1F8V - chains D and B of the 7 polymer chains in the assembly; structure by X-ray diffraction, 3.00 A resolution.

== Chain D ==
Name: Mature capsid protein gamma
From: Pariacato virus
Reference sequence: Q9J7Z0 (COAT_PAV); residues 362-401 here = UniProt positions 362-401
Amino-acid sequence (40 residues; row label = number of the first residue in the row):
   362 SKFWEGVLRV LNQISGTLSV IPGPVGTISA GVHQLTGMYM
Not modelled in the structure: 380-393

== Chain B ==
Name: Mature capsid protein beta
From: Pariacato virus
Reference sequence: Q9J7Z0 (COAT_PAV); residue numbers follow UniProt; this construct covers 7-361
Amino-acid sequence (355 residues; row label = number of the first residue in the row):
     7 NRRNKARKVV SRSTALVPMA PASQRTGPAP RKPRKRNQAL VRNPRLTDAG LAFLKCAFAA
    67 PDFSVDPGKG IPDNFHGRTL AIKDCNTTSV VFTPNTDTYI VVAPVPGFAY FRAEVAVGAQ
   127 PTTFVGVPYP TYATNFGAGS QNGLPAVNNY SKFRYASMAC GLYPTSNMMQ FSGSVQVWRV
   187 DLNLSEAVNP AVTAITPAPG VFANFVDKRI NGLRGIRPLA PRDNYSGNFI DGAYTFAFDK
   247 STDFEWCDFV RSLEFSESNV LGAATAMKLL APGGGTDTTL TGLGNVNTLV YKISTPTGAV
   307 NTAILRTWNC IELQPYTDSA LFQFSGVSPP FDPLALECYH NLKMRFPVAV SSREN
Not modelled in the structure: 7-48
Metal / ion sites: Ca2+: Asp249 (shared with 2 residues of chain A; 1 residue of chain C)
UniProt features mapped onto this chain:
  - active site: Asp68
  - binding site (Ca(2+)): Asp249, Glu251, Ala272
  - site: Asn361 (Cleavage)

== How chain D and chain B interact ==
Contacting residue pairs (7):
  Thr397(D) - Phe337(B)
  Thr397(D) - Pro339(B)
  Met399(D) - Pro50(B)  hydrophobic
  Met399(D) - Pro339(B)
  Tyr400(D) - Asn80(B)
  Tyr400(D) - Phe337(B)  hydrophobic
  Met401(D) - Glu343(B)

== Overview ==
4 residues of chain D face 5 of chain B across their interface. From UniProt: active-site residue Asp68(B) and
3 Ca2+-binding residues on chain B.
Chain D is Mature capsid protein gamma and chain B is Mature capsid protein beta, both from Pariacato virus;
the structure, The structure of pariacoto virus reveals a dodecahedral cage of duplex RNA, was determined by
X-ray diffraction.
